Entry 6D0O (X-ray diffraction, 2.30 A resolution); this record covers chains A and B of the 4 polymer chains in the assembly.

# Chain A (and B)
Molecule: (R)-phenoxypropionate/alpha-ketoglutarate-dioxygenase
Source organism: Sphingobium herbicidovorans (strain ATCC 700291 / DSM 11019 / NBRC 16415 / MH)
Notes: EC 1.14.11.44; chain B of this document is another copy of the same molecule, construct and numbering; everything in this record applies to it too
Reference sequence: Q8KSC8 (RDPA_SPHHM); residue numbers follow UniProt; this construct covers 1-295
Sequence (301 residues; numbered 1 to 301; the number before each row is that of its first residue):
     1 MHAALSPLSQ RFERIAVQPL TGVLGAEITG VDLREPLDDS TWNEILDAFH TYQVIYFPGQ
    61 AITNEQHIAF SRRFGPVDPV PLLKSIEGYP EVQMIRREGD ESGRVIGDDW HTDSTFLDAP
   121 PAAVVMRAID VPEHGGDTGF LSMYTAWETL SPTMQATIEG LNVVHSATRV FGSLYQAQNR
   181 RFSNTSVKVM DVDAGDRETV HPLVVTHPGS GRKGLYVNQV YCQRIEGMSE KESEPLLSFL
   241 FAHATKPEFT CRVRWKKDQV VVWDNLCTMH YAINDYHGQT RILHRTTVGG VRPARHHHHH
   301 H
Disordered / not traced: 1-9, 98-105, 181-189, 301 (chain B: 1-10, 98-106, 180-190, 298-301)
Sequence notes: conflict Gly99 (Ala in Q8KSC8), Asp100 (Asn in Q8KSC8), Ser229 (Thr in Q8KSC8), 18 further conflict positions vs the reference (Q8KSC8) not listed; expression tag (296-301)
Ion coordination: Co2+: His111, Asp113, His270 (together with 2-oxoglutaric acid)
Ligand contacts: 2-oxoglutaric acid (AKG): Gly107, His111, Asp113, Met126, Thr138, Trp255, Trp263, His270, Ala272, Arg281, Arg285

# Chain A / chain B interface
Pairs across the interface (28):
  Leu150(A) with Glu232(B)
  Ser151(A) with Gly227(B); Met228(B); Glu232(B), hydrogen bond
  Thr153(A) with Glu226(B); Gly227(B)
  Met154(A) with Met228(B), hydrophobic; Glu232(B)
  Thr157(A) with Thr157(B); Leu161(B); Met228(B)
  Leu161(A) with Thr157(B)
  Glu226(A) with Thr153(B)
  Gly227(A) with Ser151(B), hydrogen bond (backbone-side chain); Thr153(B), hydrogen bond (backbone-side chain)
  Met228(A) with Ser151(B); Met154(B), hydrophobic; Thr157(B)
  Lys231(A) with Phe239(B)
  Glu232(A) with Leu150(B); Ser151(B), hydrogen bond; Met154(B); Phe239(B)
  Pro235(A) with Pro235(B); Phe239(B), hydrophobic
  Phe239(A) with Lys231(B); Glu232(B); Pro235(B), hydrophobic
Also at the interface, not in a pair above, chain A (14 interface residues in all): Thr149
Also at the interface, not in a pair above, chain B (15 interface residues in all): Thr149, Leu236

# In short
The interface between chain A and chain B involves 14 residues on one side and 15 on the other, with 4
hydrogen bonds. Polar pairs include Ser151(A)-Glu232(B), Gly227(A)-Ser151(B) and Gly227(A)-Thr153(B). Ligands
of chain A: 2-oxoglutaric acid.
Chain A and chain B are both (R)-phenoxypropionate/alpha-ketoglutarate-dioxygenase (Sphingobium
herbicidovorans (strain ATCC 700291 / DSM 11019 / NBRC 16415 / MH)); the structure, rdpA dioxygenase
holoenzyme, was determined by X-ray diffraction (same publication as 6D1O, 6D3H, 6D3I, 6D3J and 6D3M).
